Entry 7UX9 (electron microscopy, 3.20 A resolution); this record covers chains P and Y of the 11 polymer chains in the assembly.

# Chain P
Protein: ATP-dependent DNA helicase DDM1
Organism: Arabidopsis thaliana
Notes: EC 3.6.4.12
Reference sequence: Q9XFH4 (DDM1_ARATH); residue numbers follow UniProt; this construct covers 1-764
Chain sequence (764 residues; each row starts with the number of its first residue):
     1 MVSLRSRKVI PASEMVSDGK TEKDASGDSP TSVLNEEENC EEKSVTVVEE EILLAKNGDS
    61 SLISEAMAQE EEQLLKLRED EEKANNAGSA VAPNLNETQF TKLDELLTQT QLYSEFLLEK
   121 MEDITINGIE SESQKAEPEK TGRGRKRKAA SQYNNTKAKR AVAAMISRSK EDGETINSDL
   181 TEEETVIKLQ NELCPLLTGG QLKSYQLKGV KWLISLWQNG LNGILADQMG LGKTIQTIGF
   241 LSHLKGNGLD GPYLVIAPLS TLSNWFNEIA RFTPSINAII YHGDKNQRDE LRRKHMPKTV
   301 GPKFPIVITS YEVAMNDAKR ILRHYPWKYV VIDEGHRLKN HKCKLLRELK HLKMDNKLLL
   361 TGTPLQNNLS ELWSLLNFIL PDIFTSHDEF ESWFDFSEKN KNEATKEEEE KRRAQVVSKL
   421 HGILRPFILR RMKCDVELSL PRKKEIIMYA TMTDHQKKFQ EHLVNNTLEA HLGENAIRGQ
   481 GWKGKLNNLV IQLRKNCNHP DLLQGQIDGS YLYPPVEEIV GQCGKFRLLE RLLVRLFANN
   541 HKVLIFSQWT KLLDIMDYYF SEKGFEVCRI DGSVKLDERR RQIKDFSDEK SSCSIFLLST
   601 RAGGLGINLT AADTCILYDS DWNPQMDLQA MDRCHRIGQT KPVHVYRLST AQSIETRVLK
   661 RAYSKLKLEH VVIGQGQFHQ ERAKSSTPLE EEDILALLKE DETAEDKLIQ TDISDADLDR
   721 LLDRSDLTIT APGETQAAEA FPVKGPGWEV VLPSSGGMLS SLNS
Unresolved in the structure: 1-199, 436-441, 674-764
Swiss-Prot annotation at these positions:
  - motif: Arg145 to Gln152 (Nuclear localization signal 1), Asp333 to His336 (DEAH box), Leu429 to Val436 (Nuclear localization signal 2)
  - binding site (ATP): Asp227 to Thr234
Disulfide bonds: Cys615-Cys634
From the paper describing this entry:
  - mutagenesis - C615S: abolished catalytic activity
  - mutagenesis - K233Q: increased localization
  - mutagenesis - C615S: decreased catalytic activity (DNA dependent ATPase activity)

# Chain Y
Molecule: sense strand (147-nt DNA)
Sequence (147 nucleotides; numbered 1 to 147; the number before each row is that of its first residue):
     1 CTGGAGAATC CCGGTGCCGA GGCCGCTCAA TTGGTCGTAG ACAGCTCTAG CACCGCTTAA
    61 ACGCACGTAC GCGCTGTCCC CCGCGTTTTA ACCGCCAAGG GGATTACTCC CTAGTCTCCA
   121 GGCACGTGTC ACATATATAC ATCCTGT
Unresolved in the structure: 1, 143-147

# Chain P / chain Y interface
Pairs across the interface - 16 pairs, chain P then chain Y:
  Met315(P) with DG94(Y), phosphate contact
  Arg323(P) with DG16(Y), hydrogen bond to the phosphate; DC17(Y), salt bridge to the phosphate
  Arg337(P) with DC95(Y), salt bridge to the phosphate
  Asn340(P) with DC96(Y), phosphate contact
  Lys342(P) with DC95(Y), phosphate contact; DC96(Y), phosphate contact
  Cys343(P) with DC95(Y), phosphate contact
  Gln366(P) with DA97(Y), phosphate contact
  Asn368(P) with DA98(Y), phosphate contact
  Asn488(P) with DG100(Y), sugar contact
  Trp622(P) with DA98(Y), sugar contact
  Asn623(P) with DA97(Y), phosphate contact
  Arg661(P) with DA98(Y), hydrogen bond to the phosphate; DG99(Y), salt bridge to the phosphate
  Lys665(P) with DA98(Y), salt bridge to the phosphate
Other interface residues (no listed pair), chain P (18 interface residues in all): Lys319, His336, Lys575, Arg601, Met626
Other interface residues (no listed pair), chain Y (10 interface residues in all): DA90

# Overview
18 residues of chain P face 10 of chain Y across their interface, with 2 hydrogen bonds and 4 salt bridges.
Polar pairs include Arg323(P)-DG16(Y), Arg661(P)-DA98(Y) and Arg323(P)-DC17(Y). UniProt lists 8 ATP-binding
residues on chain P. The paper reports that C615S of chain P abolishes catalytic activity; K233Q of chain P
increases localization.
Chain P is ATP-dependent DNA helicase DDM1 (Arabidopsis thaliana) and chain Y is sense strand (147-nt DNA);
the structure, Arabidopsis DDM1 bound to nucleosome (H2A.W, H2B, H3.3, H4, with 147 bp DNA), was determined by
electron microscopy.
